PDB entry 3D51 | X-ray diffraction, 1.43 A resolution | chain A

Chain A:
Name: Alpha-mannosidase 2
Organism: Drosophila melanogaster
Notes: EC 3.2.1.114; fragment: Catalytic domain
UniProt: Q24451 (MAN2_DROME); residues 13-1045 here correspond to UniProt positions 76-1108 (UniProt number = residue number + 63)
Chain sequence (1045 residues; numbered 1 to 1045; the number before each row is that of its first residue):
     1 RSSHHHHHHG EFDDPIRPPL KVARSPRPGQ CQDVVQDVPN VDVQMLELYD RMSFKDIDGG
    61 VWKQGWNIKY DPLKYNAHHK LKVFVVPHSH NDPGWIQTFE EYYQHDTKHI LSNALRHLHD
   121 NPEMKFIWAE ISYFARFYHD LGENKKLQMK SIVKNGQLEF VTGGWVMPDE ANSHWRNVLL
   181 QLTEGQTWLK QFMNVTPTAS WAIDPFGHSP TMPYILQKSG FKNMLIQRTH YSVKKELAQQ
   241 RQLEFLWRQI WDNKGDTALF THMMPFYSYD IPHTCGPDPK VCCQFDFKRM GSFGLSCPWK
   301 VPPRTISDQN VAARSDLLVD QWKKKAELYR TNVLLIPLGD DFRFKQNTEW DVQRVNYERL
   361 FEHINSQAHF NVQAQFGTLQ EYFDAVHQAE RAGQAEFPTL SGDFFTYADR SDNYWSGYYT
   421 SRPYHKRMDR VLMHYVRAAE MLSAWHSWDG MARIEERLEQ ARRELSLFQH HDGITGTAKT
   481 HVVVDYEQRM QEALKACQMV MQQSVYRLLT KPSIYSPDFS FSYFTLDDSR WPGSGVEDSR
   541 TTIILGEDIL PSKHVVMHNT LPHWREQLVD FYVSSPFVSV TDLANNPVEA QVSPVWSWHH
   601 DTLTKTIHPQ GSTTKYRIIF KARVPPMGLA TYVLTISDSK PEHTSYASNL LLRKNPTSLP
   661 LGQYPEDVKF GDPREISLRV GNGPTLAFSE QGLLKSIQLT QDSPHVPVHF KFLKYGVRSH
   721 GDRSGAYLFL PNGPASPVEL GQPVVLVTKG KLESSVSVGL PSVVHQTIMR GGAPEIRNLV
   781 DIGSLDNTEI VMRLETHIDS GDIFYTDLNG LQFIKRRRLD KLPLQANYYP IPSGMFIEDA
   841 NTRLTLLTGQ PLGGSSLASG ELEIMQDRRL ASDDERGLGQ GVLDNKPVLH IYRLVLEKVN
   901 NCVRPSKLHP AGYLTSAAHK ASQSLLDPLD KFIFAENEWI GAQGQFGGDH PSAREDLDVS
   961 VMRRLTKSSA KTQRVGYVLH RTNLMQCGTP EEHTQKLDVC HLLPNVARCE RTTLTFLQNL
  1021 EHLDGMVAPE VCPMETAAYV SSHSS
Unresolved in the structure: 1-29
Disulfide bonds: Cys31-Cys1032, Cys275-Cys282, Cys283-Cys297, Cys902-Cys987, Cys1000-Cys1009
Sequence notes: expression tag (1-12)
Bound ions: Zn2+: His90, Asp92, Asp204, His471 (together with D-gluconhydroximo-1,5-lactam)
Ligand contacts: D-gluconhydroximo-1,5-lactam (GOX; (2S,3S,4R,5R)-6-(hydroxyamino)-2-(hydroxymethyl)-2,3,4,5-tetrahydropyridine-3,4,5-triol): His90, Asp92, Trp95, Asp204, Phe206, Arg228, Tyr269, Asp341, Trp415, His471, Asp472, Thr477, Tyr727, Arg876
Swiss-Prot annotation at these positions:
  - active site: Asp204 (Nucleophile)
  - binding site (Zn(2+)): His90, Asp92, Asp204, His471

Overview:
Ligands of chain A: D-gluconhydroximo-1,5-lactam. His90, Asp92, Asp204 and His471 coordinate Zn2+. UniProt
lists active-site residue Asp204 and 4 Zn2+-binding residues.
Chain A is Alpha-mannosidase 2 (Drosophila melanogaster); the structure, GOLGI MANNOSIDASE II complex with
gluco-hydroxyiminolactam, was determined by X-ray diffraction (same publication as 3D4Y, 3D4Z, 3D50 and 3D52).
